5UZ9 - chains A and M of the 13 polymer chains in the assembly; structure by electron microscopy, 3.40 A resolution.

[Chain A]
Name: CRISPR-associated protein Csy1
Source organism: Pseudomonas aeruginosa (strain UCBPP-PA14)
UniProtKB: Q02ML9 (CSY1_PSEAB); residue numbers follow UniProt; this construct covers 1-434
Chain sequence (434 residues; each row starts with the number of its first residue):
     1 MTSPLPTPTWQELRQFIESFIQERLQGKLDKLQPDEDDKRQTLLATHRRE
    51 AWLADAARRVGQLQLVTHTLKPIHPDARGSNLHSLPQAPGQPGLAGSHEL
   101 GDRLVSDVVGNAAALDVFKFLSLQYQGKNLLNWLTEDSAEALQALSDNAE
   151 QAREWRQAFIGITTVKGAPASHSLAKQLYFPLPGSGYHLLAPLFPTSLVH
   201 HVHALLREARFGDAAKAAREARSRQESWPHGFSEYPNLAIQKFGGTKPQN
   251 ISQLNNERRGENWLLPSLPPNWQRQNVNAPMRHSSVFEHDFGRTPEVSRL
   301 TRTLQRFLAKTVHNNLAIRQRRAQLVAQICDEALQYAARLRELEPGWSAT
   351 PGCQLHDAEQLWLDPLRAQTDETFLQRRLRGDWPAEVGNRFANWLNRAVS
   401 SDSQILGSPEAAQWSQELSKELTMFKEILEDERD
Disordered / not traced: 1-10
Reported in the primary citation:
  - binding site for Crispr RNA (chain M): Lys-176, Gln-177
  - mutagenesis - K28E/K31E, K247E: decreased binding to dsDNA

[Chain M]
Molecule: Crispr RNA
Sequence (60 nucleotides; each row starts with the number of its first residue):
     1 CUAAGAAAUUCACGGCGGGCUUGAUGUCCGCGUCUACCUGGUUCACUGCC
    51 GUAUAGGCAG

[Interface between chain A and chain M]
Contacting residue pairs - 15 pairs, chain A then chain M:
  Ile-73(A) / A3(M)  base contact
  Ser-173(A) / A4(M)  base contact
  Ser-173(A) / G5(M)  hydrogen bond to the base
  Leu-174(A) / G5(M)  base contact
  Lys-176(A) / A3(M)  phosphate contact
  Lys-176(A) / A4(M)  salt bridge to the phosphate
  Lys-176(A) / G5(M)  base contact
  Gln-177(A) / A4(M)  base contact
  Leu-178(A) / U2(M)  phosphate contact
  Leu-178(A) / A3(M)  sugar contact
  Leu-178(A) / A4(M)  sugar contact
  Tyr-179(A) / C1(M)  base contact
  Tyr-179(A) / U2(M)  hydrogen bond to the phosphate
  Tyr-187(A) / C1(M)  base contact
  Leu-193(A) / A3(M)  hydrogen bond to the base
Other interface residues (no listed pair), chain A (10 interface residues in all): Pro-192
Other interface residues (no listed pair), chain M (6 interface residues in all): A6

[Summary]
10 residues of chain A and 6 residues of chain M are in contact; the contacts include 3 hydrogen bonds and 1
salt bridge. Polar pairs include Ser-173(A)/G5(M), Leu-193(A)/A3(M) and Tyr-179(A)/U2(M). From the paper: a
binding site for Crispr RNA (chain M) at Lys-176(A) and Gln-177(A); K28E/K31E and K247E of chain A reduce
binding to dsDNA.
Chain A is CRISPR-associated protein Csy1 (Pseudomonas aeruginosa (strain UCBPP-PA14)) and chain M is Crispr
RNA; the structure, Cryo EM structure of anti-CRISPRs, AcrF1 and AcrF2, bound to type I-F crRNA-guided CRISPR
surveillance complex, was determined by electron microscopy.
